PDB entry 5XN2 | X-ray diffraction, 2.38 A resolution | chains A and E of the 3 polymer chains in the assembly

# Chain A
Molecule: Pol protein
From: Human immunodeficiency virus 1
Reference sequence: D3XFN7 (D3XFN7_9HIV1); residues 1-555 here correspond to UniProt positions 100-654 (UniProt number = residue number + 99)
Sequence (557 residues; each row starts with the number of its first residue; numbers below 1 keep their minus sign (Met-1 is residue -1)):
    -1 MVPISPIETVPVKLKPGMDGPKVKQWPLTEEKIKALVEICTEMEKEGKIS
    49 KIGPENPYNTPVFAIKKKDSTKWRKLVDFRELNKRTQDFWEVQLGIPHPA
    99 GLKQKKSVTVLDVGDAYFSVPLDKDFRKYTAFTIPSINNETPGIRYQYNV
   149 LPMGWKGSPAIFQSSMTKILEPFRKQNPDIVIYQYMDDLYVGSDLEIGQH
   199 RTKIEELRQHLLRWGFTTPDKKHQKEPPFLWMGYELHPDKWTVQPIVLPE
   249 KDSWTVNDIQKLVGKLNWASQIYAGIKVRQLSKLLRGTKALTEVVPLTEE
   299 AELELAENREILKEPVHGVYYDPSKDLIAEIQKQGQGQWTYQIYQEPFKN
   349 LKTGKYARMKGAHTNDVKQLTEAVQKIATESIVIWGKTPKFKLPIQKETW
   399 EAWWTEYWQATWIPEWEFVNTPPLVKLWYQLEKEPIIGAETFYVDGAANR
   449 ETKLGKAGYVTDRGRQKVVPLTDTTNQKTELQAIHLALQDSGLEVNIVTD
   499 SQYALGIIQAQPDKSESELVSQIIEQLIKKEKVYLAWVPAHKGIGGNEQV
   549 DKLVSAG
Not modelled in the structure: -1 to 2, 554-555
Construct notes: expression tag (-1 to 0); engineered mutation Met151 (Gln250 in D3XFN7), Ser162 (Cys261 in D3XFN7), Ser280 (Cys379 in D3XFN7)
Metal / ion sites: Mg2+: Asp110, Val111, Asp185 (together with 2'-deoxyguanosine-5'-triphosphate)
Ligand contacts: 2'-deoxyguanosine-5'-triphosphate (DGT): Lys65, Arg72, Leu74, Asp110, Val111, Gly112, Asp113, Ala114, Tyr115, Met151, Gly152, Met184, Asp185, Lys220
What the authors report for this chain:
  - binding site for 2'-deoxyguanosine-5'-triphosphate: Met151
  - contacts within the chain: Arg72-Met151 (hydrophobic contact)
  - Mg2+ coordination: Val111, Asp185
  - mutagenesis - Q151M: unchanged catalytic activity
  - mutagenesis - Q151M/F160L: abolished growth
  - mutagenesis - G112S/D113A/Q151M: decreased growth

# Chain E
Molecule: 38-MER DNA aptamer
Sequence (38 nucleotides; numbered -4 to 33; the number before each row is that of its first residue; numbers below 1 keep their minus sign (DT-4 is residue -4)):
    -4 TAATCGCCCCCCTTCGGTGCTTTGCACCGAAGGGGGGC
Not modelled in the structure: -4 to -2
Modified residues: OMC (o2'-methylycytidine-5'-monophosphate) at position 2; OMC (o2'-methylycytidine-5'-monophosphate) at position 4
Ligand contacts: 2'-deoxyguanosine-5'-triphosphate (DGT): DC0, DG1, DC33

# Interface between chain A and chain E
Contacting residue pairs (73; chain A residue first):
  Trp24(A) - DT-1(E)  stacking on the base
  Phe61(A) - DT-1(E)  sugar contact
  Phe61(A) - DC0(E)  sugar contact
  Ile63(A) - DC0(E)  base contact
  Leu74(A) - DC0(E)  base contact
  Val75(A) - DC0(E)  sugar contact
  Asp76(A) - DC0(E)  sugar contact
  Arg78(A) - DT-1(E)  base contact
  Arg78(A) - DC0(E)  salt bridge to the phosphate
  Arg78(A) - DG1(E)  phosphate contact
  Asn81(A) - DG1(E)  sugar contact
  Glu89(A) - OMC_2(E)  hydrogen bond to the sugar
  Glu89(A) - DC3(E)  phosphate contact
  Gln91(A) - DC3(E)  sugar contact
  Leu92(A) - OMC_4(E)  sugar contact
  Gly93(A) - OMC_4(E)  sugar contact
  Ile94(A) - DC3(E)  base contact
  Ile94(A) - OMC_4(E)  sugar contact
  Ile94(A) - DG31(E)  base contact
  Asp110(A) - DC33(E)  phosphate contact
  Tyr115(A) - DG1(E)  base contact
  Gly152(A) - DC0(E)  base contact
  Gly152(A) - DG1(E)  sugar contact
  Lys154(A) - DG1(E)  phosphate contact
  Lys154(A) - OMC_2(E)  phosphate contact
  Pro157(A) - OMC_2(E)  sugar contact
  Gln161(A) - OMC_2(E)  base contact
  Tyr183(A) - DC3(E)  base contact
  Tyr183(A) - DG32(E)  hydrogen bond to the base
  Tyr183(A) - DC33(E)  sugar contact
  Met184(A) - DC33(E)  base contact
  Asp185(A) - DC33(E)  phosphate contact
  Met230(A) - DG32(E)  sugar contact
  Met230(A) - DC33(E)  phosphate contact
  Gly231(A) - DG32(E)  phosphate contact
  Asn255(A) - DG28(E)  phosphate contact
  Asn255(A) - DG29(E)  hydrogen bond to the phosphate
  Gln258(A) - DG28(E)  sugar contact
  Gln258(A) - DG29(E)  sugar contact
  Lys259(A) - DG29(E)  phosphate contact
  Lys259(A) - DG30(E)  phosphate contact
  Gly262(A) - DG30(E)  sugar contact
  Lys263(A) - DG30(E)  sugar contact
  Lys263(A) - DG31(E)  salt bridge to the phosphate
  Asn265(A) - DC6(E)  sugar contact
  Trp266(A) - DG31(E)  sugar contact
  Val276(A) - DC7(E)  phosphate contact
  Ser280(A) - DC7(E)  phosphate contact
  Ser280(A) - DT8(E)  phosphate contact
  Lys281(A) - DT8(E)  phosphate contact
  Arg284(A) - DT8(E)  salt bridge to the phosphate
  Arg284(A) - DT9(E)  phosphate contact
  Gly285(A) - DT9(E)  hydrogen bond to the phosphate
  Leu289(A) - DG28(E)  sugar contact
  Lys353(A) - DC6(E)  hydrogen bond to the phosphate
  Lys353(A) - DC7(E)  salt bridge to the phosphate
  Ala355(A) - DC7(E)  phosphate contact
  Arg356(A) - DC7(E)  phosphate contact
  Gly359(A) - DC22(E)  phosphate contact
  Ala360(A) - DC22(E)  phosphate contact
  His361(A) - DA21(E)  salt bridge to the phosphate
  Lys374(A) - DC5(E)  phosphate contact
  Lys374(A) - DC6(E)  salt bridge to the phosphate
  Arg448(A) - DT18(E)  hydrogen bond to the base
  Thr473(A) - DG19(E)  phosphate contact
  Thr473(A) - DC20(E)  hydrogen bond to the phosphate
  Gln475(A) - DT17(E)  phosphate contact
  Gln475(A) - DT18(E)  hydrogen bond to the phosphate
  Gln475(A) - DC20(E)  sugar contact
  Lys476(A) - DC20(E)  phosphate contact
  Tyr501(A) - DC20(E)  hydrogen bond to the phosphate
  Tyr501(A) - DA21(E)  hydrogen bond to the phosphate
  Ile505(A) - DA21(E)  phosphate contact
Other interface residues (no listed pair), chain A (58 interface residues in all): Pro25, Met151, Trp153, Asp186, Gln242, Leu283, Lys358, Asn474
Other interface residues (no listed pair), chain E (24 interface residues in all): DC23

# In short
58 residues of chain A and 24 residues of chain E are in contact, with 10 hydrogen bonds, 6 salt bridges and 1
aromatic stacking contact. Polar pairs include Tyr183(A)-DG32(E), Arg448(A)-DT18(E) and Glu89(A)-OMC_2(E). The
paper reports a binding site for 2'-deoxyguanosine-5'-triphosphate at Met151(A); Q151M/F160L of chain A
abolish growth; 3 substitutions were tested in all.
Here chain A is Pol protein (Human immunodeficiency virus 1) and chain E is 38-MER DNA aptamer. Entry 5XN2
(HIV-1 reverse transcriptase Q151M:DNA:dGTP ternary complex) was determined by X-ray diffraction (same
publication as 5XN0 and 5XN1).
